Entry 9DGZ (electron microscopy, 2.06 A resolution); this record covers chains E and F of the 6 polymer chains in the assembly.

# Chain E (and F)
Name: UDP-glucose 6-dehydrogenase
Source organism: Homo sapiens
Notes: EC 1.1.1.22; chain F of this document is another copy of the same molecule, construct and numbering; everything in this record applies to it too
UniProtKB: O60701 (UGDH_HUMAN); residue numbers follow UniProt; this construct covers 1-494
Chain sequence (494 residues; numbered 1 to 494; the number before each row is that of its first residue):
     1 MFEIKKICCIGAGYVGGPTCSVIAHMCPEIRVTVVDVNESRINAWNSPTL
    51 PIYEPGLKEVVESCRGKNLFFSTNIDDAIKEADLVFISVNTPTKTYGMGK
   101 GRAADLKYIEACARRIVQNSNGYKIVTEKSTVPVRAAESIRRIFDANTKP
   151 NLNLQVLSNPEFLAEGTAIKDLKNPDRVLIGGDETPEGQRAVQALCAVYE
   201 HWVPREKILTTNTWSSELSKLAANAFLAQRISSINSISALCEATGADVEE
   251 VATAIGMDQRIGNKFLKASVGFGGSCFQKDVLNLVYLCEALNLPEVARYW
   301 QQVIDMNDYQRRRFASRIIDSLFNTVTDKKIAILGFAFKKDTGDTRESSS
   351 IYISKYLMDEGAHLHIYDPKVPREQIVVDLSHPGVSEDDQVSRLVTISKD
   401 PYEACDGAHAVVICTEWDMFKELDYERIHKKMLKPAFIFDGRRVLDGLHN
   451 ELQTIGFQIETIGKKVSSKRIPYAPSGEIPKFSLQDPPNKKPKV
Not modelled in the structure: 1, 382-389, 467-494 (chain F: 1, 383-388, 468-494)

# Interface between chain E and chain F
Residue-residue contacts (32; chain E residue first):
  K94(E) - N324(F)  hydrogen bond (side chain-backbone)
  K94(E) - E360(F)  salt bridge
  Y96(E) - T327(F)  hydrogen bond
  Y96(E) - D359(F)
  Y96(E) - E360(F)
  Y96(E) - G361(F)
  G97(E) - D359(F)
  G97(E) - E360(F)
  M98(E) - R312(F)  hydrogen bond
  M98(E) - S316(F)
  M98(E) - I319(F)  hydrophobic
  M98(E) - D320(F)
  M98(E) - N324(F)
  M98(E) - E360(F)  hydrogen bond (backbone-side chain)
  A103(E) - N324(F)
  D105(E) - T325(F)  hydrogen bond
  K107(E) - T325(F)
  E110(E) - F323(F)
  E110(E) - T325(F)
  E110(E) - K329(F)  salt bridge
  R114(E) - H409(F)
  R114(E) - K434(F)  hydrogen bond (side chain-backbone)
  R114(E) - P435(F)
  S139(E) - F323(F)
  R142(E) - S321(F)  hydrogen bond (side chain-backbone)
  R142(E) - F323(F)
  R142(E) - F437(F)
  I143(E) - F323(F)  hydrophobic
  A146(E) - K434(F)
  A146(E) - P435(F)
  N147(E) - K434(F)  hydrogen bond (side chain-backbone)
  Y286(E) - N324(F)  hydrogen bond
Also at the interface, not in a pair above, chain E (16 interface residues in all): L106
Also at the interface, not in a pair above, chain F (18 interface residues in all): L433

# Overview
16 residues of chain E face 18 of chain F across their interface, with 9 hydrogen bonds and 2 salt bridges.
Among the polar pairs are K94(E)-E360(F), E110(E)-K329(F) and K94(E)-N324(F).
Chain E and chain F are both UDP-glucose 6-dehydrogenase (Homo sapiens); the structure, The Cryo-EM structure
of recombinantly expressed apo hUGDH, was determined by electron microscopy (same publication as 9DH0).
